Entry 3NOF (X-ray diffraction, 1.60 A resolution); this record covers chain A.

== Chain A ==
Protein: Thioredoxin TrxC
Source organism: Mycobacterium tuberculosis
Reference sequence: A5U9P2 (A5U9P2_MYCTA); residues 1-116 here = UniProt positions 1-116
Chain sequence (118 residues; each row starts with the number of its first residue; numbers below 1 keep their minus sign (Gly-1 is residue -1)):
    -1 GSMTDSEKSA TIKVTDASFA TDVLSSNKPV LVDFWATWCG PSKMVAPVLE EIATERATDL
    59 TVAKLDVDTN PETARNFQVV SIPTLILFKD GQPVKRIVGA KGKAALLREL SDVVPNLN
Unresolved in the structure: -1 to 6, 113-116
Sequence notes: expression tag (-1 to 0); engineered mutation Ser40 (Cys in A5U9P2)
From the paper describing this entry:
  - self-association interface (contacts with another copy of this molecule); pairs are residue here / residue on that copy: Trp36-Val65 (hydrophobic contact), Trp36

== In short ==
From the paper: a self-association interface involving Trp36.
Chain A is Thioredoxin TrxC (Mycobacterium tuberculosis); the structure, Mycobacterium tuberculosis
thioredoxin C C40S mutant, was determined by X-ray diffraction, deposited together with 3O6T.
